7O4I - chains N and O of the 30 polymer chains in the assembly; structure by electron microscopy, 3.20 A resolution.

# Chain N
Molecule: Non-template DNA
Sequence (106 nucleotides; numbered 1 to 106; the number before each row is that of its first residue):
     1 CGAGAACAGTAGCACGCTGTGTATATAATAGCTATGGAACGTTCGATTCA
    51 CCTCCGATGTGTGTTGTACATACATAAAAATATCATAGCACAACTGCGCT
   101 GTGTCA
Not modelled in the structure: 1-10, 78-106

# Chain O
Protein: TATA-box-binding protein
From: Saccharomyces cerevisiae (strain ATCC 204508 / S288c)
Reference sequence: P13393 (TBP_YEAST); residues 1-240 here = UniProt positions 1-240
Sequence (247 residues; numbered 1 to 247; the number before each row is that of its first residue):
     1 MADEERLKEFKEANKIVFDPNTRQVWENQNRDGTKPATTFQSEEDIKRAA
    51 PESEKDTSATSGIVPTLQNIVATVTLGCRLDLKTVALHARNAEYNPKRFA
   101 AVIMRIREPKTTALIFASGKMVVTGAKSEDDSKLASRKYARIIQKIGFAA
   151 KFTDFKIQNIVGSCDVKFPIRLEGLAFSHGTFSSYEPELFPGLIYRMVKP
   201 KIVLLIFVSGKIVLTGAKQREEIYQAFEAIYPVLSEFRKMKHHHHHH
Not modelled in the structure: 1-59, 241-247
Sequence notes: expression tag (241-247)

# Interface between chain N and chain O
Contacting residue pairs - 27 pairs, chain N then chain O:
  DT22(N) / Leu-189(O)  base contact
  DT22(N) / Phe-190(O)  base contact
  DA23(N) / Phe-190(O)  base contact
  DA23(N) / Ile-194(O)  phosphate contact
  DA23(N) / Leu-205(O)  base contact
  DT24(N) / Ile-194(O)  sugar contact
  DT24(N) / Arg-196(O)  hydrogen bond to the phosphate
  DT24(N) / Val-203(O)  sugar contact
  DT24(N) / Leu-205(O)  base contact
  DT24(N) / Thr-215(O)  base contact
  DA25(N) / Asn-159(O)  hydrogen bond to the base
  DA25(N) / Val-161(O)  base contact
  DA25(N) / Arg-196(O)  salt bridge to the phosphate
  DA25(N) / Val-203(O)  sugar contact
  DA25(N) / Thr-215(O)  hydrogen bond to the base
  DT26(N) / Val-71(O)  base contact
  DT26(N) / Gln-158(O)  sugar contact
  DT26(N) / Asn-159(O)  sugar contact
  DA27(N) / Thr-73(O)  sugar contact
  DA27(N) / Val-122(O)  base contact
  DA27(N) / Gln-158(O)  sugar contact
  DA28(N) / Phe-99(O)  base contact
  DA28(N) / Phe-116(O)  base contact
  DA28(N) / Ser-118(O)  phosphate contact
  DA28(N) / Lys-120(O)  phosphate contact
  DT29(N) / Phe-116(O)  sugar contact
  DT29(N) / Ser-118(O)  hydrogen bond to the phosphate
Also at the interface, not in a pair above, chain N (9 interface residues in all): DA30
Also at the interface, not in a pair above, chain O (19 interface residues in all): Ala-100, Lys-201

# Summary
The interface between chain N and chain O involves 9 residues on one side and 19 on the other, with 4 hydrogen
bonds and 1 salt bridge. Polar pairs include DA25(N)/Asn-159(O), DA25(N)/Thr-215(O) and DT24(N)/Arg-196(O).
Here chain N is Non-template DNA and chain O is TATA-box-binding protein (Saccharomyces cerevisiae (strain
ATCC 204508 / S288c)). Entry 7O4I (Yeast RNA polymerase II transcription pre-initiation complex with initial
transcription bubble) was determined by electron microscopy together with 7O4J, 7O4K, 7O4L, 7O72, 7O73 and
7O75 from the same study.
